6PWN - chains A and G of the 7 polymer chains in the assembly; structure by electron microscopy, 3.10 A resolution.

== Chain A (and G) ==
Molecule: Small-conductance mechanosensitive channel
From: Escherichia coli (strain K12)
Notes: chain G of this document is another copy of the same molecule, construct and numbering; everything in this record applies to it too
UniProt: P0C0S1 (MSCS_ECOLI); numbering as in UniProt (aligned over 1-286)
Amino-acid sequence (306 residues; each row starts with the number of its first residue; numbers below 1 keep their minus sign (Met-19 is residue -19)):
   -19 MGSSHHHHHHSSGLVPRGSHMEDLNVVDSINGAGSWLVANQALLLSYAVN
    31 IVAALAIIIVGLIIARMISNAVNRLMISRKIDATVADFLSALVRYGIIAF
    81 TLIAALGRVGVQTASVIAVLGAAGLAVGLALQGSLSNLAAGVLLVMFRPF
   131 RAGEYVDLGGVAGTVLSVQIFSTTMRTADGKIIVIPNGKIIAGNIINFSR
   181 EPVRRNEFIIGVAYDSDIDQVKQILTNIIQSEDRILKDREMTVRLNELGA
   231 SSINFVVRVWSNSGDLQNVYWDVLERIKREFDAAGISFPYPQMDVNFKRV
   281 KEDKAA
Not modelled in the structure: -19 to 0, 281-286
Sequence notes: initiating methionine (-19); expression tag (-18 to 0)
Residues lining bound ligands: hexadecane (R16): Ile97, Ala98, Ala102, Leu105
What the authors report for this chain:
  - self-association interface (contacts with another copy of this molecule); pairs are residue here / residue on that copy: Tyr27-Val29 (hydrophobic contact), Glu2
  - contacts within the chain: Leu23-Leu24 (hydrophobic contact), Tyr27-Val29 (hydrophobic contact)
  - mutagenesis - E2A, V6A, S9A, G12A, N20A, Q21A, L24A, L25A: decreased growth
  - binding site for the ligand POV: Tyr27, Arg88

== Chain A / chain G interface ==
Pairs across the interface - 82 pairs, chain A then chain G:
  Met1(A) - Asn11(G)  hydrogen bond
  Glu2(A) - Asn11(G)  hydrogen bond (backbone-side chain)
  Asp3(A) - Asn11(G)  hydrogen bond
  Leu17(A) - Asn11(G)
  Val18(A) - Gly12(G)
  Val18(A) - Ala13(G)
  Gln21(A) - Gly14(G)
  Gln21(A) - Trp16(G)
  Leu25(A) - Trp16(G)  hydrophobic
  Leu25(A) - Asn20(G)
  Leu25(A) - Leu23(G)  hydrophobic
  Val29(A) - Tyr27(G)
  Phe80(A) - Val99(G)  hydrophobic
  Ile83(A) - Ser95(G)
  Ala84(A) - Val91(G)  hydrophobic
  Gly87(A) - Gln92(G)
  Arg88(A) - Gly90(G)  hydrogen bond (side chain-backbone)
  Ile97(A) - Ala94(G)  hydrophobic
  Gly104(A) - Ala102(G)
  Leu105(A) - Ala102(G)
  Leu105(A) - Leu105(G)  hydrophobic
  Gly108(A) - Ala106(G)
  Leu109(A) - Leu109(G)  hydrophobic
  Gln112(A) - Leu109(G)
  Leu115(A) - Ala110(G)  hydrophobic
  Ala119(A) - Leu111(G)  hydrophobic
  Leu123(A) - Ser114(G)
  Val125(A) - Val65(G)  hydrophobic
  Met126(A) - Lys60(G)
  Phe127(A) - Ile150(G)  hydrophobic
  Phe127(A) - Phe151(G)  hydrophobic
  Gly173(A) - Val164(G)
  Gly173(A) - Pro166(G)
  Asn174(A) - Ile163(G)
  Asn174(A) - Val164(G)
  Asn174(A) - Ile165(G)
  Asn174(A) - Lys169(G)
  Ile175(A) - Ile162(G)
  Ile175(A) - Val164(G)  hydrogen bond (backbone-backbone)
  Ile176(A) - Ile162(G)
  Asn177(A) - Ile162(G)  hydrogen bond (backbone-backbone)
  Phe178(A) - Lys161(G)
  Arg180(A) - Ile162(G)
  Glu181(A) - Arg156(G)  salt bridge
  Glu181(A) - Gly160(G)
  Glu181(A) - Ile162(G)
  Arg184(A) - Asp159(G)
  Arg184(A) - Lys161(G)
  Arg185(A) - Ala158(G)  hydrogen bond (side chain-backbone)
  Arg185(A) - Asp159(G)  salt bridge
  Tyr194(A) - Lys258(G)
  Asp199(A) - Arg259(G)  salt bridge
  Arg224(A) - Trp251(G)
  Arg224(A) - Asp252(G)  salt bridge
  Leu225(A) - Trp251(G)
  Asn226(A) - Tyr250(G)
  Asn226(A) - Trp251(G)
  Asn226(A) - Leu254(G)
  Leu228(A) - Leu254(G)  hydrophobic
  Leu228(A) - Lys258(G)
  Leu228(A) - Phe268(G)  hydrophobic
  Ala230(A) - Tyr270(G)
  Ala230(A) - Pro271(G)
  Gln272(A) - Tyr270(G)
  Met273(A) - Pro271(G)
  Asp274(A) - Pro271(G)  hydrogen bond (backbone-backbone)
  Asp274(A) - Gln272(G)  hydrogen bond
  Asp274(A) - Met273(G)  hydrogen bond (backbone-backbone)
  Val275(A) - Met273(G)
  Asn276(A) - Gln272(G)
  Asn276(A) - Met273(G)  hydrogen bond (backbone-backbone)
  Asn276(A) - Asp274(G)
  Asn276(A) - Val275(G)  hydrogen bond (backbone-backbone)
  Phe277(A) - Phe277(G)  hydrophobic
  Lys278(A) - Asp274(G)  salt bridge
  Lys278(A) - Val275(G)
  Lys278(A) - Asn276(G)
  Lys278(A) - Phe277(G)  hydrogen bond (backbone-backbone)
  Arg279(A) - Phe277(G)
  Val280(A) - Asn276(G)
  Val280(A) - Phe277(G)  hydrogen bond (backbone-backbone)
  Val280(A) - Lys278(G)
Interface residues without a listed pair, chain A (64 interface residues in all): Ile37, Leu100, Ser116, Arg128, Ile171, Glu187, Ile198, Thr222, Glu227, Ser231, Val236, Arg238, Trp240
Interface residues without a listed pair, chain G (60 interface residues in all): Ile10, Ser15, Asp62, Val96, Asn117, Val141, Asn248, Pro269

== In short ==
Chain A and chain G form an interface of 64 and 60 residues respectively; the contacts include 14 hydrogen
bonds and 5 salt bridges. Polar contacts include Glu181(A)-Arg156(G), Arg185(A)-Asp159(G) and
Asp199(A)-Arg259(G). From the paper: a binding site for the ligand POV at Tyr27(A) and Arg88(A); E2A, V6A and
S9A of chain A, among others, reduce growth; 8 substitutions were tested in all.
Chain A and chain G are both Small-conductance mechanosensitive channel (Escherichia coli (strain K12)); the
structure, MscS Nanodisc with N-terminal His-Tag, was determined by electron microscopy, deposited together
with 6PWO and 6PWP.
